5VCB - chains b and a of the 6 polymer chains in the assembly; structure by X-ray diffraction, 4.10 A resolution (low resolution: residue-level contacts below are approximate; hydrogen-bond / salt-bridge calls are withheld).

[Chain b (and a)]
Protein: Holo-[acyl-carrier-protein] synthase
Source organism: Escherichia coli (strain K12)
Notes: EC 2.7.8.7; chain a of this document is another copy of the same molecule, construct and numbering; everything in this record applies to it too
UniProt: P24224 (ACPS_ECOLI); numbering as in UniProt (aligned over 1-126)
Chain sequence (126 residues; each row starts with the number of its first residue):
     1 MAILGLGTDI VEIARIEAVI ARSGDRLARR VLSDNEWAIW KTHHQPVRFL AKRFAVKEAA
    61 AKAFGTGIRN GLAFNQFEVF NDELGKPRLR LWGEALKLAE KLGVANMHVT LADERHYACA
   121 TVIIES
Disordered / not traced: 1, 66-69 (chain a: 1, 66-68)
Small-molecule neighbours: 4'-phosphopantetheine (PNS): Leu-111, Ala-112, Asp-113

[Chain b / chain a interface]
Residue-residue contacts (24; chain b residue first):
  Ile-3(b) with Ile-3(a)
  Leu-84(b) with Arg-69(a)
  Lys-86(b) with Lys-62(a); Gly-65(a)
  His-108(b) with Ile-3(a); Leu-6(a)
  Thr-110(b) with Leu-6(a); Gly-7(a); Thr-8(a); Lys-62(a)
  Leu-111(b) with Lys-62(a)
  Ala-112(b) with Lys-62(a)
  Glu-114(b) with Ile-10(a); Arg-15(a)
  Arg-115(b) with Arg-15(a)
  His-116(b) with Glu-12(a)
  Tyr-117(b) with Tyr-117(a)
  Cys-119(b) with Ile-10(a)
  Thr-121(b) with Leu-6(a)
  Ile-123(b) with Ile-3(a); Leu-6(a); Ile-123(a)
  Glu-125(b) with Ala-2(a); Ile-3(a)
Also at the interface, not in a pair above, chain b (17 interface residues in all): Val-109, Val-122
Also at the interface, not in a pair above, chain a (15 interface residues in all): Leu-4, Asp-9

[Summary]
Chain b and chain a form an interface of 17 and 15 residues respectively. Ligands of chain b:
4'-phosphopantetheine.
Chain b and chain a are both Holo-[acyl-carrier-protein] synthase (Escherichia coli (strain K12)); the
structure, Crystal structure of holo-(acyl-carrier-protein) synthase:holo(acyl-carrier-protein) complex from
Escherichia Coli, was determined by X-ray diffraction (same publication as 5VBX).
